Entry 9P15 (X-ray diffraction, 1.67 A resolution); this record covers chain A.

[Chain A]
Molecule: Thaumatin I
From: Thaumatococcus daniellii
Reference sequence: P02883 (THM1_THADA); residues 1-207 here correspond to UniProt positions 23-229 (UniProt number = residue number + 22)
Sequence (207 residues; each row starts with the number of its first residue):
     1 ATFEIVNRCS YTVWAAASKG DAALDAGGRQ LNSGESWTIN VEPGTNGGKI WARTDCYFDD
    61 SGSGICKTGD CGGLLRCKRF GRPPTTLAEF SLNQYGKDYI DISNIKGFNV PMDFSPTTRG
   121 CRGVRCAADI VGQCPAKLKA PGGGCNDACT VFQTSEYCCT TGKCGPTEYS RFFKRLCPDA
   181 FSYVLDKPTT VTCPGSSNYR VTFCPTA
Unresolved in the structure: 207
Disulfides: Cys9-Cys204, Cys56-Cys66, Cys71-Cys77, Cys121-Cys193, Cys126-Cys177, Cys134-Cys145, Cys149-Cys158, Cys159-Cys164

[Summary]
Chain A is Thaumatin I (Thaumatococcus daniellii); the structure, Thaumatin Room-Temperature In-Situ, Shipped,
was determined by X-ray diffraction (same publication as 9P12, 9P13, 9P14, 9P16 and 9P17).
